6KX2 - chain A; structure by X-ray diffraction, 1.45 A resolution.

== Chain A ==
Molecule: Transforming protein RhoA
From: Homo sapiens
Notes: EC 3.6.5.2
UniProt: P61586 (RHOA_HUMAN); numbering as in UniProt (aligned over 1-181)
Amino-acid sequence (181 residues; numbered 1 to 181; the number before each row is that of its first residue):
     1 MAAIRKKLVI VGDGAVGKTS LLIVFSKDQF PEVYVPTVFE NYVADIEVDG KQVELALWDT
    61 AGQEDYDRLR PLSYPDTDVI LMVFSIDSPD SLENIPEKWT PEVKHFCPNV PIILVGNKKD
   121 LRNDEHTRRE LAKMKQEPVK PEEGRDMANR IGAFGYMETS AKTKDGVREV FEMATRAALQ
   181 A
Unresolved in the structure: 1-3, 181
Sequence notes: engineered mutation Val16 (Cys in P61586), Ser20 (Cys in P61586), Val83 (Cys in P61586), Thr159 (Cys in P61586)
Small-molecule neighbours: GDP (guanosine-5'-diphosphate): Asp13, Gly14, Ala15, Val16, Gly17, Lys18, Thr19, Ser20, Ala61, Glu64, Asn117, Lys118, Asp120, Leu121, Thr159, Ser160, Ala161, Lys162
Swiss-Prot annotation at these positions:
  - region: Ala61 to Asp78 (Switch II region)
  - motif: Tyr34 to Tyr42 (Effector region)
  - binding site (GTP): Gly12 to Ala15, Gly17 to Thr19, Phe30 to Thr37, Asp59 to Gln63, Asn117 to Asp120, Ser160 to Lys162
  - modified residue: Tyr34 (Microbial infection: O-AMP-tyrosine), Thr37 (Microbial infection: O-AMP-threonine), Asn41 (Microbial infection: ADP-ribosylasparagine), Gln63 (5-glutamyl serotonin)
  - glycosylation: Tyr34 (Microbial infection: O-linked (GlcNAc) tyrosine), Thr37 (Microbial infection: O-alpha-linked (GlcNAc) threonine)
  - cross-link: Lys135 (Glycyl lysine isopeptide (Lys-Gly) (interchain with G-Cter in ubiquitin))
  - natural variant: Glu47 (E47K: In EDFAOB), Pro71 (P71S: In EDFAOB)
  - mutagenesis: Gly14 (G14V: Increased Rho protein signal transduction. Constitutively active), Thr19 (T19N: Decreased Rho protein signal transduction. Decreased substrate adhesion-dependent cell spreading. Decreased stress fibers assembly. Decreased cytoplasmic microtubule organization), Tyr34 (Y34A: Abolishes interaction with DGKQ; Y34F: Abolishes AMPylation by Haemophilus IbpA), Thr37 (T37A: Abolished monoglucosylation by C.difficile toxin TcdA. Abolished O-GlcNAcylation by C.novyi toxin TcdA), Gln63 (Q63L: Causes constitutive activation), Lys135 (K135R: Reduced FBXL19-mediated ubiquitination and subsequent degradation)
What the authors report for this chain:
  - mutagenesis - C107A: abolished binding to DC-Rhoin

== Summary ==
Ligands of chain A: GDP. From UniProt: 27 GTP-binding residues and 6 mutagenesis sites. The paper reports that
C107A abolishes binding to DC-Rhoin.
Chain A is Transforming protein RhoA (Homo sapiens); the structure, Crystal structure of GDP bound RhoA
protein, was determined by X-ray diffraction together with 6KX3 from the same study.
